1W9E - chains A and R of the 5 polymer chains in the assembly; structure by X-ray diffraction, 1.56 A resolution.

[Chain A]
Name: Syntenin 1
Source organism: Homo sapiens
Notes: fragment: pdz tandem, residues 113-273
UniProt: O00560 (SDB1_HUMAN); residue numbers follow UniProt; this construct covers 113-273
Chain sequence (166 residues; each row starts with the number of its first residue):
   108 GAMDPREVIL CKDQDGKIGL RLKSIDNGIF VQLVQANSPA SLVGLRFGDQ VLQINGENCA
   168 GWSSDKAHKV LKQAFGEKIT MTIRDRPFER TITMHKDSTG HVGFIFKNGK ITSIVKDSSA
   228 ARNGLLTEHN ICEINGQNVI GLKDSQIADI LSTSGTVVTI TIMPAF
Unresolved in the structure: 108-109
Swiss-Prot annotation at these positions:
  - binding site (a 1,2-diacyl-sn-glycero-3-phospho-(1D-myo-inositol-4,5-bisphosphate)): Asn215, Lys250, Asp251
  - mutagenesis: Lys214 (K214A: Disruption of the cooperative binding of C-terminal peptides from FZD7 and phosphatidylinositol-4,5-bisphosphate ...), Asn215 (N215D: Disruption of the cooperative binding of C-terminal peptides from FZD7 and phosphatidylinositol-4,5-bisphosphate), Lys250 (K250A: Disruption of the cooperative binding of C-terminal peptides from FZD7 and phosphatidylinositol-4,5-bisphosphate ...)
Ligand contacts: benzoic acid (BEZ): Thr200, Met201, His202, Ser226, Arg229, Asn230

[Chain R]
Name: Tnefyf peptide
Chain sequence (6 residues; each row starts with the number of its first residue):
     1 TNEFYF
Unresolved in the structure: 1-2

[How chain A and chain R interact]
Contacting residue pairs - 13 pairs, chain A then chain R:
  Lys124(A) - Glu3(R)
  Lys124(A) - Tyr5(R)  hydrogen bond (side chain-backbone)
  Lys124(A) - Phe6(R)
  Ile125(A) - Phe6(R)  hydrogen bond (backbone-backbone)
  Gly126(A) - Phe6(R)  hydrogen bond (backbone-backbone)
  Leu127(A) - Tyr5(R)
  Leu127(A) - Phe6(R)  hydrogen bond (backbone-backbone)
  Arg128(A) - Phe4(R)  hydrogen bond (side chain-backbone)
  Arg128(A) - Tyr5(R)
  Arg128(A) - Phe6(R)
  Gln142(A) - Tyr5(R)
  His175(A) - Phe6(R)
  Leu178(A) - Phe6(R)  hydrophobic
Other interface residues (no listed pair), chain A (11 interface residues in all): Gly123, Leu140, Lys179

[Overview]
11 residues of chain A and 4 residues of chain R are in contact; the contacts include 5 hydrogen bonds. Polar
pairs include Lys124(A)-Tyr5(R), Ile125(A)-Phe6(R) and Arg128(A)-Phe4(R). Chain A binds benzoic acid. From
UniProt: 3 residues binding 1,2-diacyl-sn-glycero-3-phospho-(1D-myo-inositol-4,5-bisphosphate) and 3
mutagenesis sites on chain A.
Here chain A is Syntenin 1 (Homo sapiens) and chain R is Tnefyf peptide. Entry 1W9E (Crystal structure of the
PDZ tandem of human syntenin in complex with TNEFYF peptide) was determined by X-ray diffraction together with
1W9O, 1W9Q, 1YBO and 1V1T from the same study.
